PDB entry 6IB1 | electron microscopy, 3.50 A resolution | chains D and F of the 8 polymer chains in the assembly

[Chain D]
Protein: Major head protein
Organism: Staphylococcus phage P68
UniProtKB: Q859I3 (Q859I3_9CAUD); numbering as in UniProt (aligned over 1-408)
Chain sequence (408 residues; row label = number of the first residue in the row):
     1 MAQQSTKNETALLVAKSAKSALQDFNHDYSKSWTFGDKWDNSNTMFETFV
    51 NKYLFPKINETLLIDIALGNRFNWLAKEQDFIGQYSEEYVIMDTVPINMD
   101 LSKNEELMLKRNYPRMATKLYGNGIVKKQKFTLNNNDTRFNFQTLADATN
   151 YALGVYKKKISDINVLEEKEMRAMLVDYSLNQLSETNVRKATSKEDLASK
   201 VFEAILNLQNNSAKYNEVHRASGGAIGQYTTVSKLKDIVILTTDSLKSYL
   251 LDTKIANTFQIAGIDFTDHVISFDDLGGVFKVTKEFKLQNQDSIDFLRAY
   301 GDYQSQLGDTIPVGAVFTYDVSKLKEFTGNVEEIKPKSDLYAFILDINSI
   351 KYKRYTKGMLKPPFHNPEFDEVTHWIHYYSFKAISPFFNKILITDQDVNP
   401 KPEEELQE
Disordered / not traced: 1-3, 396-408

[Chain F]
Protein: Uncharacterized protein
Organism: Staphylococcus phage P68
UniProtKB: Q859I2 (Q859I2_9CAUD); residues 1-60 here = UniProt positions 1-60
Chain sequence (60 residues; each row starts with the number of its first residue):
     1 MYEGNNMRSMMGTSYEDSRLNKRTELNENMSIDTNKSEDSYGVQIHSLSK
    51 QSFTGDVEEE
Disordered / not traced: 56-60

[How chain D and chain F interact]
Residue-residue contacts (38):
  L62(D) with F53(F), hydrophobic; T54(F)
  L63(D) with F53(F); T54(F)
  I64(D) with F53(F), hydrophobic
  A67(D) with E25(F); E28(F)
  L68(D) with E28(F)
  G69(D) with E25(F); E28(F)
  N70(D) with E25(F)
  R71(D) with L26(F); M30(F); S31(F)
  N73(D) with T24(F); E25(F), hydrogen bond (side chain-backbone); L26(F)
  A76(D) with R23(F)
  E78(D) with L20(F); R23(F), salt bridge
  D80(D) with D17(F)
  I160(D) with K22(F)
  N164(D) with T24(F); E25(F), hydrogen bond (side chain-backbone)
  E168(D) with M30(F)
  K247(D) with N35(F)
  L251(D) with E38(F)
  S272(D) with N35(F), hydrogen bond
  R354(D) with R23(F); T24(F), hydrogen bond
  Y355(D) with D17(F), hydrogen bond
  T356(D) with R23(F), hydrogen bond
  K357(D) with D17(F); R19(F); L20(F)
  G358(D) with S18(F)
  M359(D) with K22(F)
  L360(D) with K22(F)
Also at the interface, not in a pair above, chain D (32 interface residues in all): D65, F72, W74, N150, Y156, I163, E167
Also at the interface, not in a pair above, chain F (17 interface residues in all): N21

[Summary]
32 residues of chain D face 17 of chain F across their interface; the contacts include 6 hydrogen bonds and 1
salt bridge. Polar contacts include E78(D)-R23(F), N73(D)-E25(F) and N164(D)-E25(F).
Chain D is Major head protein and chain F is Uncharacterized protein, both from Staphylococcus phage P68; the
structure, Icosahedrally averaged capsid of empty particle of bacteriophage P68, was determined by electron
microscopy together with 6IAB, 6IAC, 6IAT, 6IAW and 6Q3G from the same study.
